PDB entry 9LVC | X-ray diffraction, 2.30 A resolution | chains A and B of the 4 polymer chains in the assembly

== Chain A ==
Protein: Insulin A chain
Source organism: Homo sapiens
UniProtKB: P01308 (INS_HUMAN); residues 1-21 here correspond to UniProt positions 90-110 (UniProt number = residue number + 89)
Chain sequence (21 residues; row label = number of the first residue in the row):
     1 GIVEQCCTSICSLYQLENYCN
Cystine bridges: Cys6-Cys11
Ligand contacts: phenol (IPH): Cys6, Ser9, Ile10, Cys11, Leu16

== Chain B ==
Protein: Insulin B chain
Source organism: Homo sapiens
UniProtKB: P01308 (INS_HUMAN); residues 1-29 here correspond to UniProt positions 25-53 (UniProt number = residue number + 24)
Chain sequence (29 residues; row label = number of the first residue in the row):
     1 FVNQHLCGSHLVEALYLVCGERGFFYTPK
Covalently attached groups: myristic acid (MYR) linked to Lys29
Metal / ion sites: Zn2+ near His10 (its only coordinating residue here)
Ligand contacts: phenol (IPH): Val2, His5, Leu6, His10, Leu11, Ala14
Reported in the primary citation:
  - binding site for myristic acid: Phe1

== Chain A / chain B interface ==
Residue-residue contacts (23):
  Ile2(A) - Leu11(B)  hydrophobic
  Ile2(A) - Leu15(B)  hydrophobic
  Ile2(A) - Tyr26(B)  hydrophobic
  Val3(A) - Gln4(B)
  Val3(A) - Pro28(B)
  Cys6(A) - Leu11(B)  hydrophobic
  Cys7(A) - Cys7(B)  disulfide
  Cys7(A) - Leu11(B)  hydrophobic
  Leu13(A) - Val18(B)  hydrophobic
  Leu16(A) - Leu11(B)  hydrophobic
  Leu16(A) - Leu15(B)
  Glu17(A) - Val18(B)
  Glu17(A) - Arg22(B)  salt bridge
  Tyr19(A) - Phe24(B)
  Tyr19(A) - Phe25(B)  hydrogen bond (backbone-backbone)
  Cys20(A) - Cys19(B)  disulfide
  Cys20(A) - Arg22(B)
  Cys20(A) - Gly23(B)
  Cys20(A) - Phe25(B)
  Asn21(A) - Arg22(B)  hydrogen bond (backbone-side chain)
  Asn21(A) - Gly23(B)  hydrogen bond (backbone-backbone)
  Asn21(A) - Phe24(B)
  Asn21(A) - Phe25(B)  hydrogen bond (side chain-backbone)
Also at the interface, not in a pair above, chain A (12 interface residues in all): Glu4, Asn18
Also at the interface, not in a pair above, chain B (14 interface residues in all): Gly8, Ala14
Inter-chain disulfides: Cys7(A)-Cys7(B), Cys20(A)-Cys19(B)

== In short ==
12 residues of chain A face 14 of chain B across their interface, with 2 disulfide bonds, 4 hydrogen bonds and
1 salt bridge. Polar contacts include Glu17(A)-Arg22(B), Asn21(A)-Arg22(B) and Asn21(A)-Phe25(B). Phenol is
bound between chain A and chain B. From the paper: a binding site for myristic acid at Phe1(B).
Here chain A is Insulin A chain and chain B is Insulin B chain, both from Homo sapiens. Entry 9LVC
(Temperature induces a shift from the dihexamer to the hexamer form of insulin) was determined by X-ray
diffraction, deposited together with 9LVD and 9LVE.
